2EFL - chain A; structure by X-ray diffraction, 2.61 A resolution.

Chain A:
Name: Formin-binding protein 1
Source organism: Homo sapiens
Notes: fragment: EFC DOMAIN, residues 1-300
Reference sequence: Q96RU3 (FNBP1_HUMAN); residue numbers follow UniProt; this construct covers 1-300
Sequence (305 residues; numbered -4 to 300; the number before each row is that of its first residue; numbers below 1 keep their minus sign (Gly-4 is residue -4)):
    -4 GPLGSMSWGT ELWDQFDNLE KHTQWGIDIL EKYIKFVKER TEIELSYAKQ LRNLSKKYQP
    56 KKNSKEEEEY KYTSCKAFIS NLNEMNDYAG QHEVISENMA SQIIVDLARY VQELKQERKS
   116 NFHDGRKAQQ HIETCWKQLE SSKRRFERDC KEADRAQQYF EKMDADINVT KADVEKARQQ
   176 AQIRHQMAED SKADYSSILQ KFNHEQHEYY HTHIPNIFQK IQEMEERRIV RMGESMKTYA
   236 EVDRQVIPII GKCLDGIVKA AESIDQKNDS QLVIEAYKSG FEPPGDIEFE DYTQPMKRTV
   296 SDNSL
Not modelled in the structure: -4 to 0, 57-63, 289-300
Modified / non-standard residues: Mse1, Mse80, Mse94, Mse158, Mse182, Mse219, Mse227, Mse231 (selenomethionine; parent Met); Mse291 (selenomethionine)
Sequence notes: cloning artifact (-4 to 0); modified residue (1, 80, 94, 158, 182, 219, 227, 231, 291)
Swiss-Prot annotation at these positions:
  - site: Lys166 (Mediates end-to-end attachment of dimers)
  - modified residue: Lys66 (N6-acetyllysine), Lys110 (N6-acetyllysine), Ser296 (Phosphoserine), Ser299 (Phosphoserine)
  - mutagenesis: Leu7 (L7E: Impairs membrane tubulation but does not affect lipid-binding), Lys33 (K33E: Abolishes membrane invagination; K33Q: Impairs lipid-binding and induction of membrane tubulation; when associated with Q-35), Arg35 (R35Q: Impairs lipid-binding and induction of membrane tubulation; when associated with Q-33), Lys51 to Lys52 (Impairs lipid-binding and induction of membrane tubulation), Arg113 to Lys114 (Impairs lipid-binding and induction of membrane tubulation), Thr165 (T165A: Abolishes membrane invagination), Lys166 (K166A: Abolishes membrane invagination), Asp168 (D168A/N/R: No significant effect), Pro210 (P210A: Disrupts helix kink and moderately increases diameter of the induced tubular membrane)
What the authors report for this chain:
  - self-association interface (contacts with another copy of this molecule): Arg35, Glu39, Tyr42, Leu46, Lys166, Tyr272 to Thr288
  - mutagenesis - K33E, K166A: decreased binding to membrane
  - mutagenesis - D168A: unchanged binding to membrane
  - contacts within the chain: Thr165-Asp168 (hydrogen bond)

In short:
UniProt lists 11 mutagenesis sites. From the paper: K33E and K166A reduce binding to membrane; a
self-association interface involving Arg35, Glu39 and Tyr42 among others.
Chain A is Formin-binding protein 1 (Homo sapiens); the structure, Crystal structure of the EFC domain of
formin-binding protein 17, was determined by X-ray diffraction together with 2EFK from the same study.
